Entry 8YQT (electron microscopy, 2.56 A resolution); this record covers chains A and D of the 9 polymer chains in the assembly.

== Chain A ==
Name: DNA-directed RNA polymerase subunit
Organism: African swine fever virus
Notes: EC 2.7.7.6
UniProt: A0A3S7XUW7 (A0A3S7XUW7_ASF); residues 1-1450 here = UniProt positions 1-1450
Amino-acid sequence (1450 residues; numbered 1 to 1450; the number before each row is that of its first residue):
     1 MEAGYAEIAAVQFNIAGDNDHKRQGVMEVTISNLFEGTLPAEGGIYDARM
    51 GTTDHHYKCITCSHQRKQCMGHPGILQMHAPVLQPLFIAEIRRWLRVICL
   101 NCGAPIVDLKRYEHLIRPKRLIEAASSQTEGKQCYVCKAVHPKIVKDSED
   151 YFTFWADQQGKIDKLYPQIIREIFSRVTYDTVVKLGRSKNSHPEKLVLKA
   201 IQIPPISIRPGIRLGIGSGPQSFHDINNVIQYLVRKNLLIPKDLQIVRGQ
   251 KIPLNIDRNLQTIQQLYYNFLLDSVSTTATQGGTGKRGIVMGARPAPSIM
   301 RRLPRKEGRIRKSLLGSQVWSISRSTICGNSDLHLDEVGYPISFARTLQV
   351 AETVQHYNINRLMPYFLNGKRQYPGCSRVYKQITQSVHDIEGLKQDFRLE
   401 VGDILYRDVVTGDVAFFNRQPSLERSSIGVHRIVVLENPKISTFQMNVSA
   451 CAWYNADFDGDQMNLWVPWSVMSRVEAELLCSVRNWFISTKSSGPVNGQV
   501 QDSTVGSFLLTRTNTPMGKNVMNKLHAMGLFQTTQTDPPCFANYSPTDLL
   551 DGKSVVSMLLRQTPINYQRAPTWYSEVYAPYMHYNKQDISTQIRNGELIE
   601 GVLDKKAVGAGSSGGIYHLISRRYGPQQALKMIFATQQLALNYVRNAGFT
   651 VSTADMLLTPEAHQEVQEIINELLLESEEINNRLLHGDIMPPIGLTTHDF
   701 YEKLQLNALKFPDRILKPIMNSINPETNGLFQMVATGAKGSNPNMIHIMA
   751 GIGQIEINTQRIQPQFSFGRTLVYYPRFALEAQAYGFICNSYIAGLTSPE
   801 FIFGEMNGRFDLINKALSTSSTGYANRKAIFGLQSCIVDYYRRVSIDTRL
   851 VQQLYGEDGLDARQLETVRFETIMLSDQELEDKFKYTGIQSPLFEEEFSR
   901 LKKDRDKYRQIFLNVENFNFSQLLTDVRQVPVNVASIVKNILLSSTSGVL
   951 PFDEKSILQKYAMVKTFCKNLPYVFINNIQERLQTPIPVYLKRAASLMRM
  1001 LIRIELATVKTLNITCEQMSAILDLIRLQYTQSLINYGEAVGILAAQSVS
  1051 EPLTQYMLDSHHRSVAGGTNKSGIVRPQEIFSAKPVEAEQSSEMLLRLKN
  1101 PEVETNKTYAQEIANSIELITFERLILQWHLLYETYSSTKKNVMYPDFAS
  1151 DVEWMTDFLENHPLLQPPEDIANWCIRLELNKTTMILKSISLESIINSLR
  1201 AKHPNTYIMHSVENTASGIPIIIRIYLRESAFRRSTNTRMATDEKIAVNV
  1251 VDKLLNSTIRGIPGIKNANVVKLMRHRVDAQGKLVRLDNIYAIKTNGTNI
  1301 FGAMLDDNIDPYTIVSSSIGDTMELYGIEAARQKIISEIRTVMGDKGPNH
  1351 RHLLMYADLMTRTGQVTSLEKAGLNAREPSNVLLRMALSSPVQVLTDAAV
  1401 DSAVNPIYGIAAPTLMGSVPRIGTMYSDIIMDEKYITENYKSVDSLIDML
Not modelled in the structure: 213-223, 276-296, 1443-1450
Ion coordination: Zn2+: Cys59, Cys62, Cys69, His72; Mg2+: Asp457, Asp459, Asp461

== Chain D ==
Name: DNA-directed RNA polymerase RPB5 homolog
Organism: African swine fever virus
UniProt: A0A0A1E0C1 (A0A0A1E0C1_ASF); residue numbers follow UniProt; this construct covers 1-205
Amino-acid sequence (205 residues; each row starts with the number of its first residue):
     1 MAMQKLFTYIYEFIEYRKMVLLEEKVPYDKFVQMVLNTGFFRINAETLNH
    51 GIVSVFIFGANGKYVHHGGDMRTLLTNTLNEKKHYEELILIVDKPVLSKK
   101 NILDIIVEQRAANPTIVINIYPYHLFCINIPKVSAIPKHKLITQEEAQEF
   151 LGREYLQPQDLMQISASDPPVVWLGGRPGDFVQIERPSETAMHAVVIRFI
   201 TKSKI

== How chain A and chain D interact ==
Pairs across the interface - 96 pairs, chain A then chain D:
  Tyr841(A) - Arg153(D)  hydrogen bond (side chain-backbone)
  Tyr841(A) - Glu154(D)
  Tyr841(A) - Tyr155(D)
  Arg843(A) - Glu154(D)  salt bridge
  Arg843(A) - Leu156(D)
  Thr848(A) - Asp160(D)
  Arg849(A) - Asp160(D)
  Leu850(A) - Leu156(D)  hydrophobic
  Leu850(A) - Asp160(D)  hydrogen bond (backbone-backbone)
  Leu850(A) - Met162(D)
  Val851(A) - Met162(D)
  Gln853(A) - Phe150(D)
  Gln853(A) - Glu154(D)
  Gly856(A) - Thr190(D)  hydrogen bond (backbone-side chain)
  Glu857(A) - Arg186(D)  salt bridge
  Glu857(A) - Ser188(D)  hydrogen bond
  Glu857(A) - Thr190(D)
  Glu857(A) - Ala191(D)
  Glu857(A) - Ala194(D)
  Asp858(A) - Thr190(D)
  Asp858(A) - Ala191(D)
  Lys907(A) - Met192(D)
  Tyr908(A) - Met192(D)
  Ile911(A) - Pro187(D)  hydrophobic
  Ile911(A) - Met192(D)
  Ile911(A) - His193(D)
  Phe912(A) - Ser188(D)
  Phe912(A) - Met192(D)  hydrophobic
  Asn914(A) - Ser134(D)
  Val915(A) - Pro187(D)  hydrophobic
  Val915(A) - Glu189(D)
  Asn917(A) - Ser134(D)
  Phe918(A) - Ser134(D)
  Phe918(A) - Ala135(D)  hydrophobic
  Arg928(A) - Glu189(D)  hydrogen bond (side chain-backbone)
  Ile976(A) - Arg153(D)
  Pro988(A) - Arg153(D)
  Tyr990(A) - Arg153(D)
  Tyr990(A) - Glu154(D)  hydrogen bond
  Tyr990(A) - Val195(D)
  Arg993(A) - Glu185(D)  salt bridge
  Arg993(A) - Ala191(D)
  Arg993(A) - His193(D)
  Arg993(A) - Val195(D)
  Ser996(A) - Ala191(D)  hydrogen bond (side chain-backbone)
  Ser996(A) - His193(D)
  Leu997(A) - Thr190(D)
  Leu997(A) - Ala191(D)
  Leu997(A) - Met192(D)  hydrophobic
  Phe1301(A) - His124(D)
  Phe1301(A) - Cys127(D)  hydrophobic
  Met1304(A) - Ile128(D)  hydrophobic
  Leu1305(A) - Met1(D)
  Leu1305(A) - Ala2(D)
  Leu1305(A) - Lys5(D)
  Asp1307(A) - Met1(D)
  Asp1307(A) - Lys5(D)  salt bridge
  Tyr1312(A) - Ile128(D)  hydrophobic
  Tyr1312(A) - Asn129(D)
  Tyr1312(A) - Lys132(D)
  Tyr1312(A) - Ser134(D)  hydrogen bond (backbone-side chain)
  Glu1324(A) - Lys94(D)  salt bridge
  Glu1324(A) - His124(D)  salt bridge
  Leu1325(A) - His124(D)
  Leu1325(A) - Ile130(D)
  Leu1325(A) - Pro169(D)
  Tyr1326(A) - Val133(D)  hydrophobic
  Tyr1326(A) - Ile136(D)
  Tyr1326(A) - Pro169(D)
  Tyr1326(A) - Pro170(D)
  Gly1327(A) - Asp168(D)
  Gly1327(A) - Pro169(D)
  Ile1328(A) - Ile164(D)  hydrophobic
  Ile1328(A) - Asp168(D)  hydrogen bond (backbone-side chain)
  Glu1329(A) - Pro137(D)
  Glu1329(A) - His139(D)
  Glu1329(A) - Ile184(D)
  Glu1329(A) - Arg186(D)  salt bridge
  Glu1329(A) - Arg198(D)  salt bridge
  Ala1330(A) - Ala135(D)
  Arg1332(A) - Arg186(D)
  Gln1333(A) - Pro187(D)  hydrogen bond (side chain-backbone)
  Arg1340(A) - Glu189(D)  salt bridge
  His1350(A) - Glu189(D)  salt bridge
  His1350(A) - Thr190(D)
  Leu1354(A) - Thr190(D)
  Asp1358(A) - Arg186(D)  salt bridge
  Thr1361(A) - Arg198(D)  hydrogen bond (backbone-side chain)
  Arg1362(A) - Asp160(D)  hydrogen bond (side chain-backbone)
  Arg1362(A) - Leu161(D)  hydrogen bond (side chain-backbone)
  Arg1362(A) - Met162(D)
  Arg1362(A) - Gln163(D)  hydrogen bond (backbone-backbone)
  Arg1362(A) - Arg198(D)
  Thr1363(A) - Gln163(D)
  Gly1364(A) - Gln163(D)  hydrogen bond (backbone-backbone)
  Gly1364(A) - Arg198(D)
Also at the interface, not in a pair above, chain A (58 interface residues in all): Gln852, Asn919, Gln922, Gln929, Val989, Leu991, Ala994, Thr1313, Met1323, Arg1351, Gln1365
Also at the interface, not in a pair above, chain D (48 interface residues in all): Tyr9, Tyr123, Gln159, Ser165, Gln183, Val196

== Overview ==
58 residues of chain A face 48 of chain D across their interface; the contacts include 15 hydrogen bonds and
11 salt bridges. Polar contacts include Arg843(A)-Glu154(D), Glu857(A)-Arg186(D) and Arg993(A)-Glu185(D).
Cys59(A), Cys62(A), Cys69(A) and His72(A) form the Zn2+ site.
Here chain A is DNA-directed RNA polymerase subunit and chain D is DNA-directed RNA polymerase RPB5 homolog,
both from African swine fever virus. Entry 8YQT (African swine fever virus RNA Polymerase-M1249L complex2) was
determined by electron microscopy together with 8YQU, 8YQV, 8YQW, 8YQX, 8YQY and 8YQZ from the same study.
